PDB entry 6E93 | X-ray diffraction, 1.75 A resolution | chains A and C of the 3 polymer chains in the assembly

[Chain A]
Molecule: Zinc finger and BTB domain-containing protein 38
Organism: Homo sapiens
UniProt: Q8NAP3 (ZBT38_HUMAN); residue numbers follow UniProt; this construct covers 1006-1124
Sequence (119 residues; each row starts with the number of its first residue):
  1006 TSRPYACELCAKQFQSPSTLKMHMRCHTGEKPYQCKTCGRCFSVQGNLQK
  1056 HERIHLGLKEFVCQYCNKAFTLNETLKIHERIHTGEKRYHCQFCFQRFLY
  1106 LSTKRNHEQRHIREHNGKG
Unresolved in the structure: 1006-1008, 1121-1124
Bound ions: Zn2+ site 1: Cys-1012, Cys-1015, His-1028, His-1032; Zn2+ site 2: Cys-1040, Cys-1043, His-1056, His-1060; Zn2+ site 3: Cys-1068, Cys-1071, His-1084, His-1088; Zn2+ site 4: Cys-1096, Cys-1099, His-1112, His-1116
UniProt features mapped onto this chain:
  - zinc finger: Tyr-1010 to His-1032 (C2H2-type 6), Tyr-1038 to His-1060 (C2H2-type 7), Phe-1066 to His-1088 (C2H2-type 8), Tyr-1094 to His-1116 (C2H2-type 9)
  - cross-link (Glycyl lysine isopeptide (Lys-Gly)): Lys-1017 (interchain with G-Cter in SUMO2), Lys-1026 (interchain with G-Cter in SUMO2), Lys-1109 (interchain with G-Cter in SUMO2)
  - natural variant: Val-1067 (V1067I: Found in patients with pathologic myopia; uncertain significance)
From the paper describing this entry:
  - binding site for the 18-nt DNA strand (chain C): Met-1027, Val-1049, Asn-1052, Lys-1055, Leu-1077, Glu-1079, Ile-1083, Tyr-1105, Ser-1107
  - binding site for the 18-nt DNA strand: Lys-1055, Glu-1079
  - contacts within the chain: Lys-1055/Glu-1079 (hydrogen bond)
  - mutagenesis - L1077A (4-fold): decreased binding to DNA
  - mutagenesis - K1055R: unchanged binding to mCZ38BS

[Chain C]
Molecule: 18-nt DNA strand
Sequence (18 nucleotides; numbered 19 to 36; the number before each row is that of its first residue):
    19 GTCTGCGCCGATGAGTGC
Modified / non-standard residues: 5CM (5-methyl-2'-deoxy-cytidine-5'-monophosphate) at position 24; 5CM (5-methyl-2'-deoxy-cytidine-5'-monophosphate) at position 27

[Interface between chain A and chain C]
Contacting residue pairs (32):
  Lys-1017(A) / DT30(C)  salt bridge to the phosphate
  His-1028(A) / DT30(C)  salt bridge to the phosphate
  Cys-1031(A) / DA29(C)  hydrogen bond to the phosphate
  Cys-1031(A) / DT30(C)  phosphate contact
  Arg-1045(A) / 5CM_27(C)  salt bridge to the phosphate
  Phe-1047(A) / 5CM_27(C)  sugar contact
  Phe-1047(A) / DG28(C)  phosphate contact
  Val-1049(A) / DT30(C)  base contact
  Asn-1052(A) / DG28(C)  base contact
  Asn-1052(A) / DA29(C)  hydrogen bond to the base
  Lys-1055(A) / DG28(C)  base contact
  His-1056(A) / 5CM_27(C)  salt bridge to the phosphate
  Ile-1059(A) / DC26(C)  phosphate contact
  Ile-1059(A) / 5CM_27(C)  phosphate contact
  Lys-1073(A) / 5CM_24(C)  salt bridge to the phosphate
  Phe-1075(A) / DG25(C)  phosphate contact
  Leu-1077(A) / 5CM_27(C)  base contact
  Glu-1079(A) / 5CM_27(C)  hydrogen bond to the base
  His-1084(A) / 5CM_24(C)  salt bridge to the phosphate
  Ile-1087(A) / DG23(C)  phosphate contact
  Ile-1087(A) / 5CM_24(C)  phosphate contact
  Leu-1104(A) / DG23(C)  phosphate contact
  Tyr-1105(A) / DT22(C)  phosphate contact
  Tyr-1105(A) / DG23(C)  hydrogen bond to the phosphate
  Tyr-1105(A) / 5CM_24(C)  base contact
  Ser-1107(A) / DT22(C)  base contact
  Thr-1108(A) / DC21(C)  sugar contact
  Thr-1108(A) / DT22(C)  hydrogen bond to the phosphate
  Asn-1111(A) / DT20(C)  sugar contact
  Asn-1111(A) / DC21(C)  hydrogen bond to the phosphate
  Arg-1115(A) / DT20(C)  hydrogen bond to the phosphate
  Arg-1115(A) / DC21(C)  salt bridge to the phosphate
Interface residues without a listed pair, chain A (29 interface residues in all): Phe-1019, Met-1027, Ser-1048, Lys-1064, Thr-1076, Thr-1080, Ile-1083

[In short]
29 residues of chain A and 11 residues of chain C are in contact; the contacts include 7 hydrogen bonds and 7
salt bridges. Polar contacts include Asn-1052(A)/DA29(C), Glu-1079(A)/5CM_27(C) and Cys-1031(A)/DA29(C). From
the paper: a binding site for the 18-nt DNA strand (chain C) at Met-1027(A), Val-1049(A) and Asn-1052(A) among
others; L1077A of chain A reduces binding to DNA.
Chain A is Zinc finger and BTB domain-containing protein 38 (Homo sapiens) and chain C is an 18-nt DNA strand;
the structure, Crystal Structure of ZBTB38 C-terminal Zinc Fingers 6-9 in complex with methylated DNA, was
determined by X-ray diffraction together with 6E94 from the same study.
